4XJN - chains F and N of the 14 polymer chains in the assembly; structure by X-ray diffraction, 3.11 A resolution.

[Chain F]
Molecule: Nucleocapsid
From: Parainfluenza virus 5
UniProtKB: W5QKM4 (W5QKM4_9PARA); numbering as in UniProt (aligned over 1-509)
Amino-acid sequence (525 residues; numbered -15 to 509; the number before each row is that of its first residue; numbers below 1 keep their minus sign (His-15 is residue -15)):
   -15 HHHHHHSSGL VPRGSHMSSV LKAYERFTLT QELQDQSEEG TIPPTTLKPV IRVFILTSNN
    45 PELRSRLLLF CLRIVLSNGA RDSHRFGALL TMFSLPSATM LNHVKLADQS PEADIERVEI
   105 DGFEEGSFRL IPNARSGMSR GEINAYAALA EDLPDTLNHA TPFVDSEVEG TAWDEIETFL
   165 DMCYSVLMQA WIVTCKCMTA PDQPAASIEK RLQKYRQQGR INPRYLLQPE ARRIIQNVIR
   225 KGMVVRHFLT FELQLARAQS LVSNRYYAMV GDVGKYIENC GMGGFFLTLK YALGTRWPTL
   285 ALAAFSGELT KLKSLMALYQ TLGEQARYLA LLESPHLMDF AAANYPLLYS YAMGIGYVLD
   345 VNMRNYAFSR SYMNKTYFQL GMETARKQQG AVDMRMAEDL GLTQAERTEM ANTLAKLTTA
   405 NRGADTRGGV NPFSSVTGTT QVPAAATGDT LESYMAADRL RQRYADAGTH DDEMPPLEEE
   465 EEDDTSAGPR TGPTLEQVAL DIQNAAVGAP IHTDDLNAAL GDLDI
Unresolved in the structure: -15 to 2, 183-186, 402-509
Disulfides: Cys179-Cys264
Sequence notes: expression tag (-15 to 0)
From the paper describing this entry:
  - binding site for the 78-nt RNA strand (chain N): Lys194, Arg195, Gln202, Tyr260, Met266, Gly267, Tyr350, Ala351, Arg354, Ser355

[Chain N]
Molecule: 78-nt RNA strand
From: Escherichia coli
Sequence (78 nucleotides; row label = number of the first residue in the row):
     1 UUUUUUUUUU UUUUUUUUUU UUUUUUUUUU UUUUUUUUUU UUUUUUUUUU UUUUUUUUUU
    61 UUUUUUUUUU UUUUUUUU
Metal / ion sites: lead (II) ion site 1 near U5 (its only coordinating residue here); lead (II) ion site 2 near U53 (its only coordinating residue here)

[How chain F and chain N interact]
Residue-residue contacts (35; chain F residue first):
  Cys181(F) - U23(N)  hydrogen bond to the base
  Cys181(F) - U24(N)  sugar contact
  Ala190(F) - U26(N)  phosphate contact
  Ser191(F) - U26(N)  phosphate contact
  Lys194(F) - U27(N)  salt bridge to the phosphate
  Lys194(F) - U28(N)  salt bridge to the phosphate
  Arg195(F) - U27(N)  salt bridge to the phosphate
  Arg195(F) - U28(N)  salt bridge to the phosphate
  Lys198(F) - U28(N)  hydrogen bond to the sugar
  Gln201(F) - U28(N)  base contact
  Gln202(F) - U28(N)  hydrogen bond to the base
  Tyr260(F) - U27(N)  base contact
  Tyr260(F) - U28(N)  hydrogen bond to the phosphate
  Gly265(F) - U23(N)  sugar contact
  Gly265(F) - U24(N)  phosphate contact
  Met266(F) - U24(N)  phosphate contact
  Gly267(F) - U24(N)  hydrogen bond to the phosphate
  Leu271(F) - U25(N)  base contact
  Met322(F) - U21(N)  sugar contact
  Met322(F) - U22(N)  sugar contact
  Ala325(F) - U21(N)  sugar contact
  Ala327(F) - U21(N)  sugar contact
  Asp344(F) - U25(N)  base contact
  Asn346(F) - U25(N)  hydrogen bond to the sugar
  Asn346(F) - U26(N)  hydrogen bond to the sugar
  Met347(F) - U25(N)  base contact
  Asn349(F) - U25(N)  sugar contact
  Tyr350(F) - U24(N)  hydrogen bond to the phosphate
  Tyr350(F) - U25(N)  hydrogen bond to the sugar
  Ala351(F) - U24(N)  hydrogen bond to the sugar
  Arg354(F) - U23(N)  salt bridge to the phosphate
  Arg354(F) - U24(N)  salt bridge to the phosphate
  Ser355(F) - U20(N)  phosphate contact
  Ser355(F) - U21(N)  phosphate contact
  Tyr356(F) - U20(N)  sugar contact
Also at the interface, not in a pair above, chain F (27 interface residues in all): Gly268, Ala326

[Summary]
27 residues of chain F and 9 residues of chain N are in contact, with 10 hydrogen bonds and 6 salt bridges.
Among the polar pairs are Cys181(F)-U23(N), Gln202(F)-U28(N) and Lys198(F)-U28(N). From the paper: a binding
site for the 78-nt RNA strand (chain N) at Lys194(F), Arg195(F) and Gln202(F) among others.
Here chain F is Nucleocapsid (Parainfluenza virus 5) and chain N is a 78-nt RNA strand (Escherichia coli).
Entry 4XJN (Structure of the parainfluenza virus 5 nucleocapsid-RNA complex: an insight into paramyxovirus
polymerase activity) was determined by X-ray diffraction.
